Entry 1RY7 (X-ray diffraction, 3.20 A resolution); this record covers chains A and B.

# Chain A
Molecule: Heparin-binding growth factor 1
Source organism: Homo sapiens
Notes: fragment: fgf1
Reference sequence: P05230 (FGF1_HUMAN); numbering as in UniProt (aligned over 1-155)
Amino-acid sequence (155 residues; row label = number of the first residue in the row):
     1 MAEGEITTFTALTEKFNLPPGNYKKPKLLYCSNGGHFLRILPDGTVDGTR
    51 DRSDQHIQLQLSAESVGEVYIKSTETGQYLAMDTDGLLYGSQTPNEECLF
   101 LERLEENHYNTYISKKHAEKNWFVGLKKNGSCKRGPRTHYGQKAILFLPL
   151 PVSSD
Unresolved in the structure: 1-4
Swiss-Prot annotation at these positions:
  - region: Lys127 to Lys143 (Heparin-binding)
  - motif: Lys24 to Lys27 (Nuclear localization signal)
  - binding site (heparin): Asn33
  - modified residue: Ala2 (N-acetylalanine)
  - mutagenesis: Lys24 to Lys27 (Loss of nuclear import leading to loss of phosphorylation by PKC/PRKCD), Asn33 (N33A: No effect on integrin-binding), Arg50 (R50E: Dominant-negative mutant. Defective in integrin-binding and in ternary complex formation with integrin and FGFR1. No effect on heparin- and FGFR1-binding ...), Glu102 (E102A: No effect on integrin-binding. No effect on integrin- and heparin-binding, loss of FGFR1-binding, defective in inducing FGF1 signaling, cell proliferation and cell migration ...), Tyr109 (Y109A: No effect on integrin- and heparin-binding, loss of FGFR1-binding, defective in inducing FGF1 signaling, cell proliferation and cell migration; when associated with A-102 and A-110), Asn110 (N110A: No effect on integrin-binding. No effect on integrin- and heparin-binding, loss of FGFR1-binding, defective in inducing FGF1 signaling, cell proliferation and cell migration ...), Ser114 (S114A: Decrease in LRRC59-binding), Lys127 (K127E: Reduced integrin-binding; when associated with E-128. Defective in integrin-, heparin- and FGFR1-binding, and defective in inducing FGF1 signaling, cell proliferation and cell migration ...), Lys128 (K128E: Reduced integrin-binding; when associated with E-127. Defective in integrin-, heparin- and FGFR1-binding, and defective in inducing FGF1 signaling, cell proliferation and cell migration ...), Ser131 (S131A: Decrease in LRRC59-binding; S131E: Decrease in LRRC59-binding), Lys133 (K133A: Loss of LRRC59-binding; K133E: Loss of CSNK2A-, CSNK2B- and LRRC59-binding. Reduced integrin-binding; when associated with E-134 ...), Arg134 (R134E: Reduced integrin-binding; when associated with E-133. Defective in integrin-, heparin- and FGFR1-binding, and defective in inducing FGF1 signaling, cell proliferation and cell migration ...)

# Chain B
Molecule: Fibroblast growth factor receptor 3
Source organism: Homo sapiens
Notes: fragment: FGFR-3c
Reference sequence: P22607 (FGFR3_HUMAN); numbering as in UniProt (aligned over 33-365)
Amino-acid sequence (334 residues; row label = number of the first residue in the row):
    32 MGRAAEVPGPEPGQQEQLVFGSGDAVELSCPPPGGGPMGPTVWVKDGTGL
    82 VPSERVLVGPQRLQVLNASHEDSGAYSCRQRLTQRVLCHFSVRVTDAPSS
   132 GDDEDGEDEAEDTGVDTGAPYWTRPERMDKKLLAVPAANTVRFRCPAAGN
   182 PTPSISWLKNGREFRGEHRIGGIKLRHQQWSLVMESVVPSDRGNYTCVVE
   232 NKFGSIRQTYTLDVLERSPHRPILQAGLPANQTAVLGSDVEFHCKVYSDA
   282 QPHIQWLKHVEVNGSKVGPDGTPYVTVLKTAGANTTDKELEVLSLHNVTF
   332 EDAGEYTCLAGNSIGFSHHSAWLVVLPAEEELVE
Unresolved in the structure: 32-149, 363-365
Cystine bridges: Cys275-Cys339
Differences from the reference sequence: cloning artifact (32)
Reported in the primary citation:
  - contacts within the chain: Lys276-Leu321 (hydrophobic contact), Ala312-Ser325 (hydrogen bond)
  - conformationally variable residues (loop rearrangement): Lys310 to Glu322

# How chain A and chain B interact
Pairs across the interface (62; chain A residue first):
  Lys15(A) with Gln256(B)
  Phe16(A) with Ile254(B); Leu255(B); Gln256(B); Tyr278(B)
  Leu18(A) with Tyr278(B), hydrophobic
  Pro19(A) with Tyr278(B), hydrophobic
  Pro20(A) with Lys276(B); Glu320(B)
  Gly21(A) with Val277(B); Glu320(B), hydrogen bond (backbone-backbone)
  Asn22(A) with Val277(B); Tyr278(B); Ser279(B), hydrogen bond (side chain-backbone)
  Tyr23(A) with Val277(B); Gln282(B); Pro283(B), hydrophobic; Ile285(B); Glu322(B), hydrogen bond
  Lys24(A) with Lys319(B); Leu321(B); Glu322(B), salt bridge
  Tyr30(A) with Leu163(B), hydrogen bond (side chain-backbone); Leu164(B); Ala165(B), hydrogen bond (side chain-backbone)
  Ser32(A) with Lys161(B)
  Asn33(A) with Lys161(B)
  Gly34(A) with Lys161(B), hydrogen bond (backbone-side chain)
  Phe37(A) with Leu163(B), hydrophobic
  Arg50(A) with Asp160(B), hydrogen bond (side chain-backbone); Lys161(B)
  Leu61(A) with Gln282(B)
  Ser62(A) with Gln282(B)
  Ala63(A) with Gln282(B); Pro283(B); His284(B)
  Glu64(A) with His284(B), hydrogen bond (backbone-side chain)
  Ser65(A) with His284(B), hydrogen bond (backbone-side chain)
  Val66(A) with His284(B), hydrogen bond (backbone-side chain); Gly342(B); Asn343(B); Phe347(B), hydrophobic
  Val69(A) with Gln282(B)
  Glu102(A) with Gln282(B), hydrogen bond (side chain-backbone)
  Leu104(A) with Arg248(B); Pro250(B), hydrophobic; Asp280(B)
  Asn107(A) with Pro167(B)
  His108(A) with Pro167(B); Arg248(B), hydrogen bond (backbone-side chain)
  Tyr109(A) with Val166(B); Pro167(B)
  Asn110(A) with Arg248(B), hydrogen bond
  Leu148(A) with Ala165(B); Val166(B), hydrophobic; Pro167(B); Leu246(B), hydrophobic; Arg248(B)
  Pro149(A) with Leu246(B); Arg248(B)
  Leu150(A) with Ala165(B), hydrophobic
  Asp155(A) with Arg223(B), salt bridge
Also at the interface, not in a pair above, chain A (37 interface residues in all): Lys25, Lys27, Gly35, Arg52, Gly67
Also at the interface, not in a pair above, chain B (34 interface residues in all): Asp244, Ser249, Ala281, Ser344
From the paper, about this interface:
  - specific contacts: Gly21(A)-Glu320(B) (backbone contact)
  - interface residues, chain A: Phe16(A), Leu18(A), Pro19(A), Pro20(A), Tyr23(A), Lys24(A)
  - interface residues, chain B: Ile254(B), Gln256(B), Lys276(B), Tyr278(B), Lys319(B), Glu320(B), Glu322(B)

# In short
The interface between chain A and chain B involves 37 residues on one side and 34 on the other, with 13
hydrogen bonds and 2 salt bridges. Polar pairs include Lys24(A)-Glu322(B), Asp155(A)-Arg223(B) and
Asn22(A)-Ser279(B). The paper describes a backbone contact between Gly21(A) and Glu320(B). The paper reports
interface residues Phe16(A), Leu18(A) and Ile254(B) among others; conformational variability at Lys310(B).
Here chain A is Heparin-binding growth factor 1 and chain B is Fibroblast growth factor receptor 3, both from
Homo sapiens. Entry 1RY7 (Crystal Structure of the 3 Ig form of FGFR3c in complex with FGF1) was determined by
X-ray diffraction.
